9CA3 - chains C and D of the 4 polymer chains in the assembly; structure by X-ray diffraction, 1.89 A resolution.

Chain C (and D):
Molecule: Tryptophan 2,3-dioxygenase
From: Streptomyces sp. B9173
Notes: chain D of this document is another copy of the same molecule, construct and numbering; everything in this record applies to it too
UniProtKB: X2D878 (X2D878_9ACTN); residues 1-284 here = UniProt positions 1-284
Chain sequence (286 residues; numbered -1 to 284; the number before each row is that of its first residue; numbers below 1 keep their minus sign (Gly-1 is residue -1)):
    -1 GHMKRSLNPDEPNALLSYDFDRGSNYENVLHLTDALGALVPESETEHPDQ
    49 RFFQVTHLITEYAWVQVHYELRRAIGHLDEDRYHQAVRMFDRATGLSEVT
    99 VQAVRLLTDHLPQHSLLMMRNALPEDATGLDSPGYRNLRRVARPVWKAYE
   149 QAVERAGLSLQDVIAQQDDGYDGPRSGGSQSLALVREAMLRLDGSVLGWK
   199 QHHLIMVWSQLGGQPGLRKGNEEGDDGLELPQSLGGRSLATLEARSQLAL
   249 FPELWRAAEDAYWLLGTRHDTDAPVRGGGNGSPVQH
Disordered / not traced: -1 to 1, 217-227, 273-284 (chain D: -1 to 0, 216-226, 270-284)
Sequence notes: expression tag (-1 to 0); engineered mutation Ser280 (Cys in X2D878)
Bound ions: heme Fe near His201 (its only coordinating residue here)
Small-molecule neighbours:
  - (betaS)-beta-methyl-L-tryptophan (78U), molecule 1: Asn23, Tyr24, Val27, Leu28
  - (betaS)-beta-methyl-L-tryptophan (78U), molecule 2: Phe51, His55, Leu114, Arg118, Leu121, Ala125, Thr126, Leu209, Ser231, Leu232
  - cyanide ion (CYN): Ala125, Thr126, Gly127, His201
  - heme (HEM): Phe51, Thr54, His55, Thr58, Trp62, Val102, Leu105, Leu109, Leu114, Thr126, Gly127, Leu128, Ser130, Tyr133, Trp197, His201, Met204, Val205, Gln208, Leu209, Ser231, Arg235, Leu237, Thr239, Leu240, Arg243
Reported in the primary citation:
  - binding site for heme: Thr58, Trp197, Met204, Ser231, Arg235, Arg243
  - binding site for (betaS)-beta-methyl-L-tryptophan: Tyr24, Val27, Leu28, Phe51, His55, Leu114, Arg118, Leu121, Ala125, Leu232
  - binding site for cyanide ion: Gly127
  - mutagenesis - H55A/C280S (92.6 +/- 6.4 uM), H55F/C280S (98.6 +/- 9.5 uM), R118A/C280S (53.6 +/- 2.3 uM), R118K/C280S (23.7 +/- 1.1 uM): decreased binding to (betaS)-beta-methyl-L-tryptophan
  - mutagenesis - H55A/C280S: increased catalytic activity on (betaS)-beta-methyl-L-tryptophan
  - mutagenesis - C280S: decreased catalytic activity on (betaS)-beta-methyl-L-tryptophan

How chain C and chain D interact:
Pairs across the interface - 144 pairs, chain C then chain D:
  Leu5(C) with Val63(D), hydrophobic
  Asn6(C) with Arg70(D)
  Ala12(C) with Arg138(D)
  Leu13(C) with Arg138(D); Pro142(D), hydrophobic
  Leu14(C) with His66(D); Arg70(D); Ile73(D), hydrophobic; Val139(D), hydrophobic; Pro142(D), hydrophobic
  Ser15(C) with Asn135(D); Arg138(D)
  Tyr16(C) with Val63(D); His66(D); Pro131(D); Gly132(D), hydrogen bond (side chain-backbone); Asn135(D)
  Asp17(C) with Pro131(D); Asn135(D), hydrogen bond (backbone-side chain); Arg138(D), salt bridge
  Arg20(C) with Asp129(D), salt bridge; Arg134(D)
  Ser22(C) with Asp129(D)
  Asn23(C) with Pro122(D); Glu123(D), hydrogen bond (side chain-backbone); Asp124(D); Ala125(D)
  Tyr24(C) with His55(D); Glu59(D), hydrogen bond; Ala125(D); Thr126(D); Gly127(D); Asp129(D); Ser130(D)
  Glu25(C) with Pro131(D)
  Val27(C) with Leu121(D), hydrophobic; Pro122(D)
  Leu28(C) with Gln52(D), hydrogen bond (backbone-side chain); His55(D); Leu56(D)
  His29(C) with Ala36(D); Gln52(D)
  Leu30(C) with Glu59(D); Pro131(D)
  Ala33(C) with Ala36(D); Tyr60(D), hydrogen bond (backbone-side chain)
  Ala36(C) with His29(D), hydrogen bond (backbone-side chain); Ala33(D); Tyr60(D)
  Leu37(C) with Val63(D), hydrophobic
  Val38(C) with His29(D)
  Glu40(C) with Tyr67(D); Arg70(D), salt bridge
  Pro46(C) with Tyr67(D); Arg71(D), hydrogen bond (backbone-side chain)
  Asp47(C) with Arg71(D), salt bridge; Arg90(D), salt bridge
  Arg49(C) with Gln64(D); Tyr67(D)
  Phe50(C) with Gln64(D); Glu68(D); Arg90(D)
  Gln52(C) with Leu28(D), hydrogen bond (side chain-backbone); His29(D)
  Val53(C) with Tyr60(D); Gln64(D)
  His55(C) with Tyr24(D); Leu28(D)
  Leu56(C) with Leu28(D); Leu30(D), hydrophobic; Tyr60(D), hydrophobic
  Ile57(C) with Ile57(D), hydrophobic; Tyr60(D), hydrophobic
  Glu59(C) with Tyr24(D), hydrogen bond; Leu30(D)
  Tyr60(C) with Ala33(D), hydrogen bond (side chain-backbone); Ala36(D); Leu37(D), hydrophobic; Val53(D); Leu56(D); Ile57(D), hydrophobic; Tyr60(D), hydrophobic
  Val63(C) with Leu5(D), hydrophobic; Tyr16(D); Leu37(D), hydrophobic
  Gln64(C) with Arg49(D); Phe50(D); Val53(D)
  His66(C) with Leu14(D); Tyr16(D)
  Tyr67(C) with Pro46(D); Arg49(D)
  Glu68(C) with Phe50(D)
  Arg70(C) with Asn6(D); Glu9(D), salt bridge; Leu14(D); Glu40(D), salt bridge
  Arg71(C) with Pro46(D), hydrogen bond (side chain-backbone); Asp47(D), salt bridge
  Ile73(C) with Leu14(D), hydrophobic
  Asp89(C) with His108(D)
  Arg90(C) with Asp47(D), salt bridge; Phe50(D); His108(D)
  Gly93(C) with Leu104(D)
  Leu94(C) with Leu104(D), hydrophobic
  Glu96(C) with Gln100(D), hydrogen bond (backbone-side chain)
  Val97(C) with Gln100(D)
  Gln100(C) with Glu96(D); Val97(D); Gln100(D)
  Leu104(C) with Gly93(D); Leu94(D), hydrophobic; Val97(D), hydrophobic
  His108(C) with Asp89(D); Arg90(D), hydrogen bond (backbone-side chain)
  Pro110(C) with Arg90(D)
  Leu121(C) with Val27(D), hydrophobic
  Pro122(C) with Asn23(D); Val27(D)
  Glu123(C) with Asn23(D), hydrogen bond (backbone-side chain)
  Ala125(C) with Asn23(D); Tyr24(D)
  Thr126(C) with Tyr24(D)
  Gly127(C) with Tyr24(D)
  Asp129(C) with Ser22(D)
  Ser130(C) with Tyr24(D)
  Pro131(C) with Tyr16(D); Asp17(D); Phe18(D), hydrophobic; Leu30(D)
  Gly132(C) with Tyr16(D), hydrogen bond (backbone-side chain)
  Arg134(C) with Arg20(D)
  Asn135(C) with Ser15(D); Tyr16(D); Asp17(D), hydrogen bond (side chain-backbone)
  Arg138(C) with Ala12(D); Leu13(D); Ser15(D); Asp17(D), salt bridge
  Val139(C) with Leu13(D); Leu14(D), hydrophobic
  Pro142(C) with Leu13(D), hydrophobic; Leu14(D), hydrophobic
Other interface residues (no listed pair), chain C (75 interface residues in all): Phe18, Asp32, Leu34, Pro39, Thr43, Phe51, Ala61, Trp62, Asp124
Other interface residues (no listed pair), chain D (74 interface residues in all): Glu25, Asp32, Leu34, Val38, Pro39, Thr43, Ala61, Pro110

Summary:
75 residues of chain C face 74 of chain D across their interface; the contacts include 17 hydrogen bonds and
10 salt bridges. Polar pairs include Asp17(C)-Arg138(D), Arg20(C)-Asp129(D) and Glu40(C)-Arg70(D). The paper
reports a binding site for (betaS)-beta-methyl-L-tryptophan at Tyr24(C), Val27(C) and Leu28(C) among others;
H55A/C280S, H55F/C280S and R118A/C280S of chain C, among others, reduce binding to
(betaS)-beta-methyl-L-tryptophan; 5 substitutions were tested in all.
Chain C and chain D are both Tryptophan 2,3-dioxygenase (Streptomyces sp. B9173); the structure, Crystal
structure of MarE C280S in complex with cyanide bound heme and its native substrate, beta-methyl-L-tryptophan,
was determined by X-ray diffraction together with 8VYY from the same study.
